Entry 8SNK (X-ray diffraction, 1.85 A resolution); this record covers chains I and E of the 3 polymer chains in the assembly.

Chain I:
Name: metformin hydrolase subunit A
From: Pseudomonas mendocina
Notes: engineered mutation(s): D188N
Amino-acid sequence (364 residues; row label = number of the first residue in the row):
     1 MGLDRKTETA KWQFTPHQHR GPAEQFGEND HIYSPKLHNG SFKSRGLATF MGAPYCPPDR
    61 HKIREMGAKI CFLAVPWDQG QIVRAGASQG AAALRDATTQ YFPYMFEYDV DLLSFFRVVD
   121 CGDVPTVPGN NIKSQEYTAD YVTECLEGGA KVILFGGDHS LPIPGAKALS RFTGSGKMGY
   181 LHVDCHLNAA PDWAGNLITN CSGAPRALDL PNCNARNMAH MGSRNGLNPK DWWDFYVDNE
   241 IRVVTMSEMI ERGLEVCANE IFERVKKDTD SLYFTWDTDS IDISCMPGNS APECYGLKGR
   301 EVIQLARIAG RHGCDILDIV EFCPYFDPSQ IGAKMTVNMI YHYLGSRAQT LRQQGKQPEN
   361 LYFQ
Not modelled in the structure: 1-10, 356-364
Metal / ion sites: Zn2+: Asp184, His186, Asp277, Asp279

Chain E:
Name: metformin hydrolase subunit B
From: Pseudomonas mendocina
Amino-acid sequence (348 residues; row label = number of the first residue in the row):
     1 MNPAKSYAHL FSPLGGDAGD NYRAPGLITF LRSAHVPLNA EALKACGAKY AFVGVPFDEG
    61 NIGKPGSEDA PREFRLITQE YFSYWFEYNV DLHGKAVDCG DVSMPKVSPE VAHERIYRAV
   121 REVLKSGLIP IICGGDRSIS ITAARALSDH IGPQKKMGYM HFGAQLDMAD SWAGERNLAP
   181 CAMARITELP NLDIRNVAHL GARNAMNPKD HIDLSKERGL QYDSMFDLFD AGIYPLVERS
   241 IDRVWSGTDA QYLGFNFNVM DSSTAPGVTS TEPGGLESRE MMRIVDMIAK RGGVSVIDLT
   301 ELCPIFDISG TAARLAACVI MRLMASLAAQ DGDVIDDKLR RTDLVAAE
Not modelled in the structure: 1-5, 15-26, 344-348

Chain I / chain E interface:
Pairs across the interface (62):
  Ala190(I) - Ser12(E)
  Pro191(I) - Arg341(E)
  Asp192(I) - Ser12(E)
  Asp192(I) - Arg341(E)  salt bridge
  Trp193(I) - Ser12(E)
  Trp193(I) - Pro13(E)
  Ala194(I) - Pro13(E)  hydrogen bond (backbone-backbone)
  Ala194(I) - Leu14(E)
  Gly195(I) - Leu14(E)
  Ser223(I) - Phe86(E)
  Arg224(I) - Glu87(E)
  Asn225(I) - Trp85(E)
  Asn225(I) - Phe86(E)
  Asn225(I) - Glu87(E)  hydrogen bond (backbone-side chain)
  Asn225(I) - Cys318(E)
  Asn225(I) - Arg322(E)  hydrogen bond
  Gly226(I) - Tyr81(E)
  Gly226(I) - Phe82(E)  hydrogen bond (backbone-backbone)
  Gly226(I) - Tyr84(E)
  Gly226(I) - Trp85(E)
  Asn228(I) - Tyr84(E)
  Asn228(I) - Phe86(E)
  Pro229(I) - Leu10(E)
  Pro229(I) - Phe11(E)  hydrophobic
  Pro229(I) - Ser12(E)
  Pro229(I) - Phe82(E)  hydrophobic
  Lys230(I) - Leu10(E)  hydrogen bond (backbone-backbone)
  Lys230(I) - Phe11(E)
  Lys230(I) - Tyr84(E)
  Lys230(I) - Asp336(E)
  Lys230(I) - Asp337(E)  hydrogen bond (side chain-backbone)
  Lys230(I) - Leu339(E)  hydrogen bond (side chain-backbone)
  Lys230(I) - Arg340(E)
  Asp231(I) - Phe11(E)
  Asp231(I) - Ser12(E)  hydrogen bond
  Asp231(I) - Arg341(E)
  Trp232(I) - Ser12(E)  hydrogen bond
  Trp233(I) - Phe86(E)  hydrophobic
  Asp234(I) - Phe11(E)
  Asp234(I) - Leu339(E)
  Asp234(I) - Arg340(E)  salt bridge
  Val237(I) - Arg340(E)
  Asp238(I) - Arg340(E)  salt bridge
  Met246(I) - Arg279(E)
  Ile250(I) - Arg279(E)
  Asp282(I) - Ser278(E)  hydrogen bond
  Ile283(I) - Thr311(E)
  Ile283(I) - Arg314(E)
  Ser284(I) - Ser263(E)
  Pro287(I) - Ser309(E)  hydrogen bond (backbone-side chain)
  Glu293(I) - Tyr81(E)  hydrogen bond
  Cys294(I) - Met282(E)  hydrophobic
  Cys294(I) - Cys318(E)  hydrophobic
  Tyr295(I) - Ser278(E)  hydrogen bond (backbone-side chain)
  Tyr295(I) - Arg279(E)
  Tyr295(I) - Arg322(E)
  Gly296(I) - Arg279(E)  hydrogen bond (backbone-side chain)
  Lys298(I) - Glu277(E)  salt bridge
  Lys298(I) - Arg279(E)
  Glu301(I) - Arg279(E)  salt bridge
  Phe326(I) - Ser309(E)  hydrogen bond (backbone-side chain)
  Pro328(I) - Ile308(E)
Other interface residues (no listed pair), chain I (38 interface residues in all): Leu187, Leu227, Thr245, Pro292, Leu297
Other interface residues (no listed pair), chain E (30 interface residues in all): Thr264, Leu315, Ile335

Overview:
Chain I and chain E form an interface of 38 and 30 residues respectively; the contacts include 15 hydrogen
bonds and 5 salt bridges. Among the polar pairs are Asp192(I)-Arg341(E), Asp234(I)-Arg340(E) and
Asp238(I)-Arg340(E). The Zn2+ site is built by Asp184(I), His186(I), Asp277(I) and Asp279(I).
Here chain I is metformin hydrolase subunit A and chain E is metformin hydrolase subunit B, both from
Pseudomonas mendocina. Entry 8SNK (Crystal structure of metformin hydrolase (MfmAB) from Pseudomonas mendocina
sp. MET-2 mutant (MfmA/D188N)) was determined by X-ray diffraction together with 8SNF and 8SP2 from the same
study.
